Entry 6XL5 (electron microscopy, 2.50 A resolution); this record covers chains T and G of the 10 polymer chains in the assembly.

# Chain T
Molecule: synthetic template strand DNA
Sequence (54 nucleotides; row label = number of the first residue in the row):
     1 CGCCGCGTCA GACTCGTAGG AATCTAAACC CTCCCCTTAG GGGAGGGTCA AGGC

# Chain G
Name: MerR family transcriptional regulator EcmrR
From: Escherichia coli O157:H7
Amino-acid sequence (268 residues; row label = number of the first residue in the row):
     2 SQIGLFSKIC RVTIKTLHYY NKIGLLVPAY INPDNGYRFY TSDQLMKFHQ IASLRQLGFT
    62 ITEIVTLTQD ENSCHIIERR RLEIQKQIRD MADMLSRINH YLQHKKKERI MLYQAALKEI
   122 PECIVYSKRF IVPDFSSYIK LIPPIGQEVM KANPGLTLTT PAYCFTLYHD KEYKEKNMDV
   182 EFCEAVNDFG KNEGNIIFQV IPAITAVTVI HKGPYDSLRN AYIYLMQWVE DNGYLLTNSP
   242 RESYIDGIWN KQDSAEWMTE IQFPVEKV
Residues lining bound ligands:
  - tetraphenylantimonium ion (118): Tyr-127, Ile-143, Gly-147, Ala-163, Cys-165, Phe-183, Glu-185, Tyr-245, Trp-250
  - chapso (1N7): Phe-136, Tyr-169, Asp-171, Lys-172, Glu-173, Tyr-174, Lys-175, Met-179, Leu-219, Arg-220, Tyr-223, Met-227, Leu-237, Pro-241
What the authors report for this chain:
  - self-association interface (contacts with another copy of this molecule): Leu-46, His-50, Gln-57
  - binding site for tetraphenylantimonium ion: Glu-185
  - binding site for synthetic non-template strand DNA: Lys-16, His-19, Tyr-21, Tyr-38, Arg-39, Arg-56

# Chain T / chain G interface
Pairs across the interface - 15 pairs, chain T then chain G:
  DC29(T) / Gln-3(G)  phosphate contact
  DC30(T) / Gln-3(G)  phosphate contact
  DC30(T) / Ile-4(G)  phosphate contact
  DC30(T) / Gly-5(G)  hydrogen bond to the phosphate
  DC30(T) / Ile-15(G)  phosphate contact
  DC30(T) / Tyr-38(G)  sugar contact
  DC31(T) / Ile-4(G)  phosphate contact
  DC31(T) / His-19(G)  salt bridge to the phosphate
  DC31(T) / Asn-36(G)  sugar contact
  DC31(T) / Gly-37(G)  sugar contact
  DC31(T) / Tyr-38(G)  sugar contact
  DC31(T) / Arg-39(G)  salt bridge to the phosphate
  DT32(T) / His-19(G)  base contact
  DT32(T) / Arg-39(G)  salt bridge to the phosphate
  DC33(T) / Lys-16(G)  base contact
Interface residues without a listed pair, chain G (11 interface residues in all): Leu-6

# Summary
The interface between chain T and chain G involves 5 residues on one side and 11 on the other, with 1 hydrogen
bond and 3 salt bridges. Polar pairs include DC30(T)/Gly-5(G), DC31(T)/His-19(G) and DC31(T)/Arg-39(G). The
paper reports a binding site for synthetic non-template strand DNA at Lys-16(G), His-19(G) and Tyr-21(G) among
others; a binding site for tetraphenylantimonium ion at Glu-185(G).
Chain T is synthetic template strand DNA and chain G is MerR family transcriptional regulator EcmrR
(Escherichia coli O157:H7); the structure, Cryo-EM structure of EcmrR-RNAP-promoter open complex (EcmrR-RPo),
was determined by electron microscopy together with 6XL6, 6XL9, 6XLA, 6XLJ, 6XLK, 6XLL, 6XLM and 6XLN from the
same study.
